Entry 6RGZ (X-ray diffraction, 2.35 A resolution); this record covers chains A and C of the 4 polymer chains in the assembly.

[Chain A]
Molecule: Sensor histidine kinase
Source organism: Thermotoga maritima
Reference sequence: Q9WZV7 (Q9WZV7_THEMA); numbering as in UniProt (aligned over 232-489)
Sequence (258 residues; each row starts with the number of its first residue):
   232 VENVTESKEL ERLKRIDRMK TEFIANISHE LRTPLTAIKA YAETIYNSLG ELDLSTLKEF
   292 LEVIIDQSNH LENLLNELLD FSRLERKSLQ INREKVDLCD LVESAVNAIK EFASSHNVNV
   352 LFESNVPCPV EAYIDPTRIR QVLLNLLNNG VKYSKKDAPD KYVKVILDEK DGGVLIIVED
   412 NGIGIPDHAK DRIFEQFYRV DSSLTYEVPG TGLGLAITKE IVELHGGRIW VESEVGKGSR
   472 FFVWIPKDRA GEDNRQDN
Disordered / not traced: 232-242, 480-489
Cystine bridges: Cys330-Cys359
Residues lining bound ligands: ADP (adenosine-5'-diphosphate): Asn376, Asn380, Gly381, Lys383, Tyr384, Asp411, Ile414, Gly415, Ile416, Ile424, Tyr429, Arg430, Val431, Gly441, Thr442, Gly443, Leu444, Gly445, Leu446, Ala447, Ser470, Phe472
From the paper describing this entry:
  - conformationally variable residues (side-chain flip): His260
  - binding site for sulfate ion: His260

[Chain C]
Molecule: Response regulator
Source organism: Thermotoga maritima
Reference sequence: Q9WYT9 (Q9WYT9_THEMA); residue numbers follow UniProt; this construct covers 1-122
Sequence (122 residues; numbered 1 to 122; the number before each row is that of its first residue):
     1 MSKKVLLVDD SAVLRKIVSF NLKKEGYEVI EAENGQIALE KLSEFTPDLI VLDIMMPVMD
    61 GFTVLKKLQE KEEWKRIPVI VLTAKGGEED ESLALSLGAR KVMRKPFSPS QFIEEVKHLL
   121 NE
Disordered / not traced: 1
Modified residues: Asp53 (aspartate beryllium trifluoride; BFD)
Metal / ion sites: Mg2+: Asp10, Asp53, Met55

[Chain A / chain C interface]
Contacting residue pairs - 8 pairs, chain A then chain C:
  Glu303(A) with Pro106(C)
  Arg314(A) with Gly87(C); Glu88(C)
  Ser319(A) with Glu89(C)
  Gln321(A) with Glu88(C); Glu89(C)
  Asn323(A) with Glu88(C)
  Arg369(A) with Glu88(C), salt bridge

[In short]
Chain A and chain C form an interface of 6 and 4 residues respectively, with 1 salt bridge. The salt-bridged
pair is Arg369(A)-Glu88(C). Ligands of chain A: ADP. Asp10(C), Asp53(C) and Met55(C) coordinate Mg2+. The
paper reports a binding site for sulfate ion at His260(A); conformational variability at His260(A).
Chain A is Sensor histidine kinase and chain C is Response regulator, both from Thermotoga maritima; the
structure, Revisiting pH-gated conformational switch. Complex HK853-RR468 pH 6.5, was determined by X-ray
diffraction, deposited together with 6RFV, 6RGY, 6RH0, 6RH1, 6RH2, 6RH7 and 6RH8.
